7ENJ - chains 1 and 3 of the 26 polymer chains in the assembly; structure by electron microscopy, 4.40 A resolution (low resolution: residue-level contacts below are approximate; hydrogen-bond / salt-bridge calls are withheld).

Chain 1:
Name: Mediator of RNA polymerase II transcription subunit 28
Source organism: Homo sapiens
UniProt: Q9H204 (MED28_HUMAN); residues 1-178 here = UniProt positions 1-178
Chain sequence (178 residues; row label = number of the first residue in the row):
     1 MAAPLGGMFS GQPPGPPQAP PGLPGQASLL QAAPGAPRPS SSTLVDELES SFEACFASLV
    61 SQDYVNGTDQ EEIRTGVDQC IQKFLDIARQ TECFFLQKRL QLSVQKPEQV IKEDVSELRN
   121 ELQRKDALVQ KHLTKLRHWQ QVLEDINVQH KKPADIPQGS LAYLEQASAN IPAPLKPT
Not modelled in the structure: 1-41, 63-68, 147-178

Chain 3:
Name: Mediator of RNA polymerase II transcription subunit 30
Source organism: Homo sapiens
UniProt: Q96HR3 (MED30_HUMAN); residue numbers follow UniProt; this construct covers 1-178
Chain sequence (178 residues; row label = number of the first residue in the row):
     1 MSTPPLAASG MAPGPFAGPQ AQQAAREVNT ASLCRIGQET VQDIVYRTME IFQLLRNMQL
    61 PNGVTYHTGT YQDRLTKLQD NLRQLSVLFR KLRLVYDKCN ENCGGMDPIP VEQLIPYVEE
   121 DGSKNDDRAG PPRFASEERR EIAEVNKKLK QKNQQLKQIM DQLRNLIWDI NAMLAMRN
Not modelled in the structure: 1-28, 61-68, 103-106, 120-135
UniProt features mapped onto this chain:
  - modified residue: Ser2 (N-acetylserine)

How chain 1 and chain 3 interact:
Pairs across the interface (59; chain 1 residue first):
  Val45(1) with Leu92(3); Arg93(3); Tyr96(3)
  Asp46(1) with Arg93(3)
  Glu49(1) with Phe89(3); Arg93(3)
  Phe52(1) with Thr48(3); Leu85(3); Phe89(3)
  Phe56(1) with Phe52(3)
  Phe84(1) with Thr48(3)
  Leu85(1) with Val45(3)
  Ala88(1) with Val41(3)
  Thr91(1) with Val41(3)
  Glu92(1) with Gln38(3); Gln42(3)
  Phe94(1) with Tyr96(3); Cys99(3)
  Phe95(1) with Cys34(3); Gly37(3); Gln38(3); Cys99(3)
  Leu96(1) with Gln38(3)
  Lys98(1) with Cys34(3); Cys99(3); Asn102(3); Asp107(3)
  Arg99(1) with Ala31(3); Cys34(3); Arg35(3)
  Gln101(1) with Asp107(3); Ile109(3)
  Leu102(1) with Thr30(3); Ala31(3)
  Val104(1) with Leu114(3)
  Gln105(1) with Pro108(3); Ile109(3)
  Glu108(1) with Glu138(3)
  Gln109(1) with Asn29(3); Thr30(3)
  Ile111(1) with Glu138(3); Ile142(3)
  Lys112(1) with Glu138(3)
  Glu113(1) with Asn29(3); Ala31(3); Ser32(3)
  Val115(1) with Glu141(3); Ile142(3)
  Leu118(1) with Val145(3); Asn146(3); Leu149(3)
  Arg119(1) with Glu141(3)
  Leu122(1) with Val145(3); Lys148(3); Leu149(3); Lys152(3)
  Lys125(1) with Asn153(3)
  Asp126(1) with Lys152(3)
  His132(1) with Leu163(3)
Other interface residues (no listed pair), chain 1 (38 interface residues in all): Thr43, Leu44, Leu48, Gln97, Leu100, Asp114, Val129
Other interface residues (no listed pair), chain 3 (41 interface residues in all): Ile44, Ile51, Val95, Pro110, Val111, Leu156, Ile159

Overview:
The interface between chain 1 and chain 3 involves 38 residues on one side and 41 on the other.
Here chain 1 is Mediator of RNA polymerase II transcription subunit 28 and chain 3 is Mediator of RNA
polymerase II transcription subunit 30, both from Homo sapiens. Entry 7ENJ (Human Mediator (deletion of
MED1-IDR) in a Tail-bent conformation (MED-B)) was determined by electron microscopy (same publication as
7EMF).
